8C0I - chains AAA and DDD of the 4 polymer chains in the assembly; structure by X-ray diffraction, 1.90 A resolution.

[Chain AAA]
Molecule: Isoaspartyl peptidase subunit alpha
Organism: Escherichia coli
UniProtKB: P37595 (IAAA_ECOLI); numbering as in UniProt (aligned over 2-178)
Chain sequence (178 residues; each row starts with the number of its first residue):
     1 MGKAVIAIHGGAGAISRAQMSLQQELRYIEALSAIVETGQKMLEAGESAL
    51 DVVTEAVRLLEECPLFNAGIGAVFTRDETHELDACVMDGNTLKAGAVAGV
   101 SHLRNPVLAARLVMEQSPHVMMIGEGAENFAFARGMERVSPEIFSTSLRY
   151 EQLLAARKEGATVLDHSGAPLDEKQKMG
Disordered / not traced: 1, 158-178
Differences from the reference sequence: initiating methionine (1)
Ion coordination: Mg2+ site 1: E47, D51; Na+: L60, E61, C63, F66, A68, I70; Mg2+ site 2: A72, F144, T146

[Chain DDD]
Molecule: Isoaspartyl peptidase subunit beta
Organism: Escherichia coli
UniProtKB: P37595 (IAAA_ECOLI); residues 179-321 here = UniProt positions 179-321
Chain sequence (143 residues; row label = number of the first residue in the row):
   179 XVGAVALDLDGNLAAATSTGGLTNKLPGRVGDSPLVGAGCYANNASVAVS
   229 CTGTGEVFIRALAAYDIAALMDYGGLSLAEACERVVMEKLPALGGSGGLI
   279 AIDHEGNVALPFNTEGMYRAWGYAGDTPTTGIYREKGDTVATQ
Disordered / not traced: 314-321
Modified residues: AEI (threonine-aspartic ester) at position 179
Differences from the reference sequence: modified residue (179); engineered mutation L200 (Met in P37595)
Reported in the primary citation:
  - catalytic residues: T197, T230 (citing earlier work)

[How chain AAA and chain DDD interact]
Contacting residue pairs (23; chain AAA residue first):
  M87(AAA) - R238(DDD)
  T91(AAA) - R238(DDD)  hydrogen bond (backbone-side chain)
  L92(AAA) - R238(DDD)  hydrogen bond (backbone-side chain)
  L92(AAA) - L271(DDD)  hydrophobic
  K93(AAA) - R238(DDD)
  P118(AAA) - E234(DDD)
  H119(AAA) - L204(DDD)
  H119(AAA) - R207(DDD)
  H119(AAA) - E234(DDD)
  V120(AAA) - E234(DDD)
  V120(AAA) - I237(DDD)  hydrophobic
  V120(AAA) - R238(DDD)
  M121(AAA) - G206(DDD)
  M121(AAA) - R207(DDD)
  M121(AAA) - V208(DDD)  hydrogen bond (backbone-backbone)
  M122(AAA) - L204(DDD)  hydrophobic
  M122(AAA) - P205(DDD)
  M122(AAA) - G206(DDD)
  M122(AAA) - R207(DDD)
  I123(AAA) - G206(DDD)  hydrogen bond (backbone-backbone)
  I123(AAA) - V208(DDD)  hydrophobic
  G126(AAA) - P205(DDD)
  F130(AAA) - L204(DDD)  hydrophobic
Also at the interface, not in a pair above, chain AAA (14 interface residues in all): A94, A127
Also at the interface, not in a pair above, chain DDD (11 interface residues in all): K203, L213

[Summary]
14 residues of chain AAA face 11 of chain DDD across their interface; the contacts include 4 hydrogen bonds.
Polar contacts include T91(AAA)-R238(DDD), L92(AAA)-R238(DDD) and M121(AAA)-V208(DDD). The Mg2+ site 1 is
built by E47(AAA) and D51(AAA). L60(AAA), E61(AAA), C63(AAA), F66(AAA), A68(AAA) and I70(AAA) coordinate Na+.
The paper reports catalytic residues T197(DDD) and T230(DDD).
Here chain AAA is Isoaspartyl peptidase subunit alpha and chain DDD is Isoaspartyl peptidase subunit beta,
both from Escherichia coli. Entry 8C0I (Structure of E. coli Class 2 L-asparaginase EcAIII, mutant M200L
(acyl-enzyme intermediate)) was determined by X-ray diffraction (same publication as 8BI3, 8BKF, 8BP9, 8BQO
and 8C23).
